7V21 - chains A and B of the 4 polymer chains in the assembly; structure by electron microscopy, 3.08 A resolution.

[Chain A (and B)]
Protein: Serine beta-lactamase-like protein LACTB, mitochondrial
Organism: Homo sapiens
Notes: EC 3.4.-.-; engineered mutation(s): deletions 224-289; chain B of this document is another copy of the same molecule, construct and numbering; everything in this record applies to it too
Reference sequence: P83111 (LACTB_HUMAN); the construct lacks a stretch of the UniProt sequence, so the offset changes along the chain: 63-223 = UniProt 63-223; 224-481 = UniProt 290-547
Amino-acid sequence (421 residues; each row starts with the number of its first residue):
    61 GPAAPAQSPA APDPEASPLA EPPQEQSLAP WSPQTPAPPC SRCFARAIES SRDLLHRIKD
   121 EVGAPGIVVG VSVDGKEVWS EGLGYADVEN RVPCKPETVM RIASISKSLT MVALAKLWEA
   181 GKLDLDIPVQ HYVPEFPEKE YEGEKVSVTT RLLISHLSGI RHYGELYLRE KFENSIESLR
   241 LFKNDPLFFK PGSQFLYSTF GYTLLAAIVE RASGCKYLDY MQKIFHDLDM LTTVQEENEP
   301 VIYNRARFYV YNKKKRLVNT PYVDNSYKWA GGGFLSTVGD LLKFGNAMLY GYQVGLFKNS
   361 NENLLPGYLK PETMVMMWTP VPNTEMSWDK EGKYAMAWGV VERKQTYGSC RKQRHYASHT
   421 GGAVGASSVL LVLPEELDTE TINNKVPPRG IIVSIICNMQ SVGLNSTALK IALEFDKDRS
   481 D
Disordered / not traced: 61-102, 481
Construct notes: expression tag (61-62)
UniProt features mapped onto this chain:
  - active site: Ser164 (Acyl-ester intermediate)
  - modified residue (N6-acetyllysine): Lys231, Lys276

[Chain A / chain B interface]
Residue-residue contacts (23):
  His286(A) - Glu391(B)  salt bridge
  His286(A) - Arg411(B)
  Asp287(A) - Cys410(B)
  Asp287(A) - Arg411(B)  hydrogen bond (backbone-backbone)
  Leu288(A) - Cys410(B)  hydrophobic
  Asp289(A) - Arg411(B)  salt bridge
  Leu291(A) - Arg411(B)
  Tyr303(A) - Arg117(B)  hydrogen bond (side chain-backbone)
  Tyr303(A) - Glu121(B)  hydrogen bond
  Asn346(A) - Ser409(B)
  Ala347(A) - Ser409(B)
  Tyr350(A) - Gly408(B)
  Tyr350(A) - Ser409(B)
  Leu365(A) - Gln405(B)
  Leu365(A) - Thr406(B)
  Leu365(A) - Gly408(B)
  Pro366(A) - Thr406(B)
  Pro366(A) - Tyr407(B)
  Pro366(A) - Gly408(B)  hydrogen bond (backbone-backbone)
  Gly367(A) - Tyr407(B)
  Tyr368(A) - Tyr407(B)  hydrophobic
  Tyr368(A) - Cys410(B)  hydrophobic
  Pro448(A) - Ser409(B)
Also at the interface, not in a pair above, chain A (17 interface residues in all): Val301, Asn304, Lys343
Also at the interface, not in a pair above, chain B (11 interface residues in all): Lys412

[Summary]
17 residues of chain A and 11 residues of chain B are in contact, with 4 hydrogen bonds and 2 salt bridges.
Polar contacts include His286(A)-Glu391(B), Asp289(A)-Arg411(B) and Tyr303(A)-Arg117(B). UniProt lists
active-site residue Ser164(A) on chain A.
Chain A and chain B are both Serine beta-lactamase-like protein LACTB, mitochondrial (Homo sapiens); the
structure, human Serine beta-lactamase-like protein LACTB truncation variant, was determined by electron
microscopy (same publication as 7V1Y and 7V1Z).
